3CES - chains A and B; structure by X-ray diffraction, 2.41 A resolution.

== Chain A (and B) ==
Protein: tRNA uridine 5-carboxymethylaminomethyl modification enzyme gidA
From: Escherichia coli
Notes: chain B of this document is another copy of the same molecule, construct and numbering; everything in this record applies to it too
UniProtKB: P0A6U3 (GIDA_ECOLI); numbering as in UniProt (aligned over 1-629)
Amino-acid sequence (651 residues; row label = number of the first residue in the row; numbers below 1 keep their minus sign (Met-21 is residue -21)):
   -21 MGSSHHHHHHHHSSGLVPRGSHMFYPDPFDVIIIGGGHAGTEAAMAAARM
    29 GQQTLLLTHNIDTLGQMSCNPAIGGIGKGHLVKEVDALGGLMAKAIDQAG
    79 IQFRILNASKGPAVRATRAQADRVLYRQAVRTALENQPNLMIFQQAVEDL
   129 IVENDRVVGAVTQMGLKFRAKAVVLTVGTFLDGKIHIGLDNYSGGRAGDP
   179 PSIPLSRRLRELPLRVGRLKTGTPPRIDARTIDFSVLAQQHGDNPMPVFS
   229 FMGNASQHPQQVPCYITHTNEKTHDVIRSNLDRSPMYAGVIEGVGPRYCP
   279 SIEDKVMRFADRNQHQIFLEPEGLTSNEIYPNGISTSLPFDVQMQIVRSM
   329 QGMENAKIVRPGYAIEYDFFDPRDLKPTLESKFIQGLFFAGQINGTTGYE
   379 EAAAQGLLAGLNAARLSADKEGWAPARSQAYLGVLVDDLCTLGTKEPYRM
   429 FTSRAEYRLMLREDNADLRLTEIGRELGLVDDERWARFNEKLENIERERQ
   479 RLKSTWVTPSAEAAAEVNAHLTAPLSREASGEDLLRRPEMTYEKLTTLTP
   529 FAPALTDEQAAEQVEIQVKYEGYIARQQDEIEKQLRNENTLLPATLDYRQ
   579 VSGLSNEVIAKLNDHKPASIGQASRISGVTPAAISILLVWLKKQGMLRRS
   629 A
Not modelled in the structure: -21 to -9, 167-179, 263-277, 551-629 (chain B: -21 to -1, 167-179, 260-278, 551-629)
Construct notes: expression tag (-21 to 0)
Curated features (UniProtKB/Swiss-Prot):
  - binding site (FAD): Gly13 to Gly18, Val125, Ser180, Gln370
  - mutagenesis: Gly13 (G13A: Decrease in FAD binding and partial loss of activity. Loss of activity; when associated with A-15), Gly15 (G15A: Decrease in FAD binding and partial loss of activity. Loss of activity; when associated with A-13)
What the authors report for this chain:
  - mutagenesis - G13A, G15A, G156A/T157A, R174A, T201A/P202A, R204A: decreased binding to FAD
  - mutagenesis - G13A, G15A, N48A/P49A, K56A, G89A/P90A, R174A, R196A, T201A/P202A, R204A, K283A, R286A, Y377A, R427A, R436A, R440A, R447A, E585A: decreased catalytic activity
  - mutagenesis - G13A/G15A, G52A/G53A, G67A/G68A, G156A/T157A, T199A/G200A: abolished catalytic activity
  - mutagenesis - K88A, F158A: unchanged catalytic activity
  - mutagenesis - N48A/P49A, G52A/G53A, K56A, G89A/P90A, K283A (3.7 +/- 0.5 uM), R286A, Y377A, R427A: unchanged binding to FAD
  - mutagenesis - E585A, E585K: unchanged binding to MnmE
  - conformationally variable residues (loop rearrangement, order/disorder transition): Leu153 to Gly161, Leu167 to Pro179, Thr245 to Ile295, Thr419 to Leu437

== How chain A and chain B interact ==
Pairs across the interface (68; chain A residue first):
  Gly-2(A) - Pro317(B)
  Gly-2(A) - Asp319(B)
  Ser-1(A) - Ile165(B)
  Ser-1(A) - Pro317(B)
  Ser-1(A) - Phe318(B)  hydrogen bond (side chain-backbone)
  Met1(A) - Asp319(B)
  Tyr3(A) - Met322(B)  hydrophobic
  Ile39(A) - Glu306(B)
  Ile39(A) - Val337(B)  hydrophobic
  Ile39(A) - Arg338(B)
  Asp40(A) - Arg338(B)  salt bridge
  Val102(A) - Gln106(B)
  Gln106(A) - Val102(B)
  Gln106(A) - Thr303(B)  hydrogen bond
  Arg109(A) - Thr303(B)  hydrogen bond (side chain-backbone)
  Arg109(A) - Ser304(B)
  Thr110(A) - Thr303(B)
  Glu113(A) - Arg208(B)  hydrogen bond (backbone-side chain)
  Glu113(A) - Ser304(B)
  Glu113(A) - Asn305(B)  hydrogen bond (side chain-backbone)
  Glu113(A) - Glu306(B)
  Asn114(A) - Asn305(B)
  Gln115(A) - Arg208(B)  hydrogen bond (backbone-side chain)
  Pro116(A) - Arg208(B)
  Leu118(A) - Arg208(B)  hydrogen bond (backbone-side chain)
  Met119(A) - Lys335(B)
  Met119(A) - Ile336(B)
  Ile120(A) - Val337(B)
  Phe121(A) - Phe318(B)  hydrophobic
  Phe121(A) - Ile336(B)
  Phe121(A) - Val337(B)
  Phe121(A) - Pro339(B)
  Gln122(A) - Val337(B)  hydrogen bond (backbone-backbone)
  Gln122(A) - Arg338(B)  hydrogen bond
  Gln122(A) - Pro339(B)
  Gln123(A) - Pro339(B)
  Met142(A) - Pro339(B)  hydrophobic
  Leu144(A) - Phe318(B)  hydrophobic
  Arg208(A) - Glu113(B)  hydrogen bond (side chain-backbone)
  Arg208(A) - Asn114(B)
  Arg208(A) - Gln115(B)  hydrogen bond (side chain-backbone)
  Arg208(A) - Pro116(B)
  Arg208(A) - Leu118(B)  hydrogen bond (side chain-backbone)
  Thr303(A) - Gln106(B)
  Thr303(A) - Arg109(B)  hydrogen bond (backbone-side chain)
  Thr303(A) - Thr110(B)
  Ser304(A) - Arg109(B)
  Ser304(A) - Glu113(B)
  Asn305(A) - Glu113(B)  hydrogen bond (side chain-backbone)
  Asn305(A) - Asn114(B)
  Glu306(A) - Ile39(B)
  Glu306(A) - Glu113(B)
  Phe318(A) - Phe121(B)  hydrophobic
  Phe318(A) - Leu144(B)  hydrophobic
  Asp319(A) - Met1(B)
  Met322(A) - Pro4(B)  hydrophobic
  Lys335(A) - Met119(B)
  Ile336(A) - Phe121(B)
  Val337(A) - Ile39(B)  hydrophobic
  Val337(A) - Ile120(B)
  Val337(A) - Phe121(B)
  Val337(A) - Gln122(B)  hydrogen bond (backbone-backbone)
  Arg338(A) - Ile39(B)
  Arg338(A) - Asp40(B)  salt bridge
  Arg338(A) - Gln122(B)  hydrogen bond
  Pro339(A) - Phe121(B)
  Pro339(A) - Gln122(B)
  Pro339(A) - Met142(B)  hydrophobic
Also at the interface, not in a pair above, chain A (42 interface residues in all): Pro-4, Pro4, Asp5, Asn38, Arg105, Pro317, Arg326
Also at the interface, not in a pair above, chain B (39 interface residues in all): Tyr3, Asp5, Gln123, Gly166, Arg326

== In short ==
Chain A and chain B form an interface of 42 and 39 residues respectively; the contacts include 16 hydrogen
bonds and 2 salt bridges. Polar contacts include Asp40(A)-Arg338(B), Ser-1(A)-Phe318(B) and
Gln106(A)-Thr303(B). The paper reports that G13A, G15A and N48A/P49A of chain A, among others, reduce
catalytic activity; conformational variability at Leu153(A), Leu167(A) and Thr245(A) among others; 25
substitutions were tested in all.
Chain A and chain B are both tRNA uridine 5-carboxymethylaminomethyl modification enzyme gidA (Escherichia
coli); the structure, Crystal Structure of E.coli MnmG (GidA), a Highly-Conserved tRNA Modifying Enzyme, was
determined by X-ray diffraction, deposited together with 3G05.
